Entry 2HFO (X-ray diffraction, 2.10 A resolution); this record covers chains B and J of the 10 polymer chains in the assembly.

Chain B (and J):
Name: Activator of photopigment and puc expression
From: Synechocystis sp
Notes: chain J of this document is another copy of the same molecule, construct and numbering; everything in this record applies to it too
UniProt: P74295 (P74295_SYNY3); residues 4-153 here correspond to UniProt positions 1-150 (UniProt number = residue number - 3)
Amino-acid sequence (153 residues; row label = number of the first residue in the row):
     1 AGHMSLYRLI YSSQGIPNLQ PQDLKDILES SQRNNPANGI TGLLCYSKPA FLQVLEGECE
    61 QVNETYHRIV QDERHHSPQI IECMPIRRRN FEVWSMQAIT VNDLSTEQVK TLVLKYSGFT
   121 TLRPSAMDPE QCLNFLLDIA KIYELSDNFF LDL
Not modelled in the structure: 1-3, 144-153 (chain J: 1-3, 94-95, 145-153)
Construct notes: cloning artifact (1-3)
Ligand contacts: FMN (flavin mononucleotide): Tyr11, Ile27, Ser30, Ser31, Arg33, Asn34, Asn35, Leu44, Phe51, Gln53, Leu55, Thr65, Arg68, Ile69, Asp72, Arg74, His75, Met96
What the authors report for this chain:
  - binding site for flavin mononucleotide: Tyr11, Gln53

How chain B and chain J interact:
Residue-residue contacts - 28 pairs, chain B then chain J:
  Leu114(B) - Thr41(J)
  Leu114(B) - Arg89(J)  hydrogen bond (backbone-side chain)
  Leu114(B) - Glu92(J)
  Lys115(B) - Leu6(J)
  Lys115(B) - Arg88(J)
  Lys115(B) - Arg89(J)  hydrogen bond (backbone-backbone)
  Lys115(B) - Glu92(J)
  Tyr116(B) - Leu6(J)
  Tyr116(B) - Arg87(J)
  Tyr116(B) - Arg88(J)  hydrogen bond
  Ser117(B) - Leu6(J)
  Ser117(B) - Arg89(J)  hydrogen bond (backbone-side chain)
  Gly118(B) - Gly39(J)
  Gly118(B) - Glu58(J)
  Gly118(B) - Arg89(J)  hydrogen bond (backbone-side chain)
  Phe119(B) - Ala37(J)
  Phe119(B) - Asn38(J)
  Phe119(B) - Gly39(J)
  Phe119(B) - Glu58(J)
  Phe119(B) - Gln61(J)
  Arg123(B) - Glu58(J)  salt bridge
  Ala126(B) - Met4(J)
  Asp128(B) - Arg87(J)  salt bridge
  Glu130(B) - Arg87(J)  salt bridge
  Gln131(B) - Leu6(J)
  Gln131(B) - Ile86(J)  hydrogen bond (side chain-backbone)
  Gln131(B) - Arg87(J)  hydrogen bond (side chain-backbone)
  Asn134(B) - Arg88(J)
Also at the interface, not in a pair above, chain B (14 interface residues in all): Glu107, Thr111

Overview:
Chain B and chain J form an interface of 14 and 13 residues respectively, with 7 hydrogen bonds and 3 salt
bridges. Polar pairs include Arg123(B)-Glu58(J), Asp128(B)-Arg87(J) and Glu130(B)-Arg87(J). Ligands of chain
B: flavin mononucleotide. The paper reports a binding site for flavin mononucleotide at Tyr11(B) and Gln53(B).
Both chains are Activator of photopigment and puc expression (Synechocystis sp). Entry 2HFO (Crystal
Structures of the Synechocystis Photoreceptor Slr1694 Reveal Distinct Structural States Related to Signaling)
was determined by X-ray diffraction together with 2HFN from the same study.
